Entry 9JNU (electron microscopy, 2.50 A resolution); this record covers chains A and J of the 11 polymer chains in the assembly.

# Chain A
Protein: Histone H3
From: Xenopus laevis
Reference sequence: A0A310TTQ1 (A0A310TTQ1_XENLA); residues 1-135 here correspond to UniProt positions 2-136 (UniProt number = residue number + 1)
Amino-acid sequence (135 residues; each row starts with the number of its first residue):
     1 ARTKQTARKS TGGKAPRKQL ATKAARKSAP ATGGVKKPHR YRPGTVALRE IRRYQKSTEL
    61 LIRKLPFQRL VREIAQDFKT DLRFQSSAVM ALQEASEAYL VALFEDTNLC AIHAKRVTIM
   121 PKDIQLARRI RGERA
Not modelled in the structure: 1-36, 135

# Chain J
Molecule: 146-nt DNA strand
From: Escherichia coli K-12
Sequence (146 nucleotides; each row starts with the number of its first residue):
     1 ATCGGATGTA TATATCTGAC ACGTGCCTGG AGACTAGGGA GTAATCCCCT TGGCGGTTAA
    61 AACGCGGGGG ACAGCGCGTA CGTGCGTTTA AGCGGTGCTA GAGCTGTCTA CGACCAATTG
   121 AGCGGCCTCG GCACCGGGAT TCTCGA

# Interface between chain A and chain J
Pairs across the interface (22; chain A residue first):
  Arg40(A) - DG66(J)  base contact
  Arg40(A) - DC144(J)  sugar contact
  Arg40(A) - DG145(J)  phosphate contact
  Tyr41(A) - DT143(J)  phosphate contact
  Tyr41(A) - DC144(J)  phosphate contact
  Arg42(A) - DG69(J)  salt bridge to the phosphate
  Arg42(A) - DC144(J)  salt bridge to the phosphate
  Thr45(A) - DC144(J)  phosphate contact
  Arg63(A) - DA61(J)  salt bridge to the phosphate
  Arg72(A) - DT50(J)  salt bridge to the phosphate
  Arg83(A) - DC49(J)  hydrogen bond to the sugar
  Arg83(A) - DT50(J)  phosphate contact
  Phe84(A) - DC49(J)  sugar contact
  Phe84(A) - DT50(J)  hydrogen bond to the phosphate
  Gln85(A) - DC49(J)  phosphate contact
  Ser86(A) - DC49(J)  hydrogen bond to the phosphate
  Arg116(A) - DA71(J)  phosphate contact
  Val117(A) - DA71(J)  hydrogen bond to the phosphate
  Thr118(A) - DA71(J)  hydrogen bond to the phosphate
  Met120(A) - DA71(J)  sugar contact
  Met120(A) - DC72(J)  phosphate contact
  Lys122(A) - DC72(J)  salt bridge to the phosphate
Also at the interface, not in a pair above, chain A (16 interface residues in all): Pro43
Also at the interface, not in a pair above, chain J (14 interface residues in all): DC48, DA60, DG68, DG70

# In short
16 residues of chain A face 14 of chain J across their interface; the contacts include 5 hydrogen bonds and 5
salt bridges. Polar pairs include Arg83(A)-DC49(J), Phe84(A)-DT50(J) and Ser86(A)-DC49(J).
Chain A is Histone H3 (Xenopus laevis) and chain J is a 146-nt DNA strand (Escherichia coli K-12); the
structure, Structure of isw1-nucleosome complex in ADP state, was determined by electron microscopy, deposited
together with 9JNT, 9JNV, 9JO2, 9JO5, 9LIU and 9LJ2.
